8APE - chains d and e of the 42 polymer chains in the assembly; structure by electron microscopy, 3.70 A resolution.

# Chain d
Protein: subunit-d
Organism: Trypanosoma brucei brucei
Reference sequence: Q57ZW9 (Q57ZW9_TRYB2); residue numbers follow UniProt; this construct covers 1-370
Chain sequence (370 residues; each row starts with the number of its first residue):
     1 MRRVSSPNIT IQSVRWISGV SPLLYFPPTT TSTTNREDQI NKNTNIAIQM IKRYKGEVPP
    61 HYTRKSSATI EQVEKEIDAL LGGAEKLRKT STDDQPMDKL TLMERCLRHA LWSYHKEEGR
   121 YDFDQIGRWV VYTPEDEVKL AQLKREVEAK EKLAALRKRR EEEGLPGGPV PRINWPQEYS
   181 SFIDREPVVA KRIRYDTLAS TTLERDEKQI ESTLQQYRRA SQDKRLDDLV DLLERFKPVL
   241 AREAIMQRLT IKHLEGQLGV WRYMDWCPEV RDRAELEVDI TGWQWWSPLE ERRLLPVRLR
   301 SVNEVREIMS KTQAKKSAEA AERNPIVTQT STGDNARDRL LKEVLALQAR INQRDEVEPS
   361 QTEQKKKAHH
Unresolved in the structure: 1-16, 326-331, 355-370

# Chain e
Protein: ATPTB1
Organism: Trypanosoma brucei brucei
Reference sequence: Q38CI8 (Q38CI8_TRYB2); residues 1-396 here = UniProt positions 1-396
Chain sequence (396 residues; each row starts with the number of its first residue):
     1 MQGSWSVLKK NCSNFFPGLL AFAQQTQEAY GIWLRIYNRQ QKYGPTDFVE QSETFSPDYH
    61 KRFHSQDKNM WVDKELCTEV SQKEVARLMT YKLDMWRMAH CAGALLATGG YAIPFGLFWL
   121 ANDTWVPSSF NLTGEELRAW REAQDLYRYR SAPSYLTDTK WHFDFHAYPW NETQERAWDD
   181 LFEKNDVRRD PKVVRPAAEM YDGFIKFELI RRKSLRHLCR SMNIPTFPML ARLCNGTRVR
   241 DYWNLAWCED YMVITQRLHE SMTDEELYDY AWRRYLAPYD KNLNREQLME RVEDYFEFLG
   301 PDFVAHGKAP NLVILTNYVL GYYNDPAYLE GDISELDKND YDHLASWGKD AFLRRLEFEN
   361 GPLRDQVEAH TQRLLAERAA IAKGDNAAAV EGRHTA
Unresolved in the structure: 384-396
Modified positions: Met1 (N-acetylmethionine; AME)
Small-molecule neighbours: Q7G (2-{[(4-O-alpha-D-glucopyranosyl-alpha-D-glucopyranosyl)oxy]methyl}-4-{[(3beta,9beta,14beta,17beta,25R)-spirost-5-en-3-yl]oxy}butyl 4-O-alpha-D-glucopyranosyl-alpha-D-glucopyranoside): Gly110, Tyr111, Ile113, Pro114

# How chain d and chain e interact
Residue-residue contacts (60):
  Arg242(d) - Leu329(e)
  Arg248(d) - Ile333(e)
  Arg248(d) - Leu336(e)
  Leu249(d) - Leu336(e)  hydrophobic
  Lys252(d) - Leu336(e)
  Lys252(d) - Asp337(e)  hydrogen bond (side chain-backbone)
  Lys252(d) - Lys338(e)  hydrogen bond (side chain-backbone)
  Lys252(d) - Asn339(e)  hydrogen bond
  Gly256(d) - Tyr341(e)
  Gln257(d) - Asn339(e)
  Gln257(d) - Asp340(e)  hydrogen bond (backbone-backbone)
  Gln257(d) - Tyr341(e)  hydrogen bond (side chain-backbone)
  Gln257(d) - Asp342(e)
  Leu258(d) - Asp340(e)
  Leu258(d) - Tyr341(e)
  Gly259(d) - Asp340(e)  hydrogen bond (backbone-side chain)
  Gly259(d) - Tyr341(e)
  Trp261(d) - Tyr341(e)
  Arg262(d) - Glu335(e)  hydrogen bond (side chain-backbone)
  Arg262(d) - Leu336(e)  hydrogen bond (side chain-backbone)
  Arg262(d) - Asp337(e)
  Arg262(d) - Lys338(e)  hydrogen bond (side chain-backbone)
  Arg262(d) - Asp340(e)  salt bridge
  Asp265(d) - Leu329(e)
  Trp266(d) - Leu329(e)  hydrophobic
  Trp266(d) - Gly331(e)
  Trp266(d) - Asp332(e)
  Trp266(d) - Ile333(e)  hydrophobic
  Trp266(d) - Glu335(e)
  Trp266(d) - Leu336(e)
  Pro268(d) - Ala327(e)  hydrophobic
  Pro268(d) - Tyr328(e)
  Pro268(d) - Leu329(e)  hydrophobic
  Glu269(d) - Lys184(e)  salt bridge
  Glu269(d) - Ala327(e)
  Arg271(d) - Tyr328(e)  hydrogen bond
  Asp272(d) - Ala327(e)
  Leu276(d) - Pro153(e)  hydrophobic
  Leu276(d) - Ser154(e)
  Leu276(d) - Thr157(e)
  Glu277(d) - Thr157(e)
  Glu277(d) - Trp161(e)
  Ile280(d) - Ser154(e)
  Ile280(d) - Asp158(e)
  Thr281(d) - Lys213(e)
  Gly282(d) - Trp161(e)
  Gln284(d) - Trp161(e)
  Gln284(d) - Phe165(e)
  Trp286(d) - Phe165(e)
  Leu289(d) - Asp164(e)
  Leu289(d) - Phe165(e)
  Leu289(d) - His166(e)
  Leu289(d) - Ala167(e)
  Leu289(d) - Tyr168(e)  hydrophobic
  Glu290(d) - Asp164(e)
  Arg292(d) - Tyr168(e)  hydrogen bond
  Arg293(d) - Asp164(e)  salt bridge
  Arg293(d) - Pro169(e)
  Arg293(d) - Glu175(e)
  Arg293(d) - Asp179(e)  salt bridge
Interface residues without a listed pair, chain d (31 interface residues in all): Ile245, Glu255, Arg273, Ser287
Interface residues without a listed pair, chain e (34 interface residues in all): Lys160, His162, Trp178, His217, Pro326

# Summary
31 residues of chain d face 34 of chain e across their interface, with 11 hydrogen bonds and 4 salt bridges.
Among the polar pairs are Arg262(d)-Asp340(e), Glu269(d)-Lys184(e) and Arg293(d)-Asp164(e). Bound to chain e:
compound Q7G.
Chain d is subunit-d and chain e is ATPTB1, both from Trypanosoma brucei brucei; the structure, rotational
state 1e of the Trypanosoma brucei mitochondrial ATP synthase dimer, was determined by electron microscopy
(same publication as 8AP6, 8AP7, 8AP8, 8AP9, 8APA, 8APB and 7 further entries).
